1VWM - chains B and P; structure by X-ray diffraction, 1.60 A resolution.

Chain B:
Molecule: Streptavidin
Source organism: Streptomyces avidinii
Reference sequence: P22629 (SAV_STRAV); residues 13-135 here correspond to UniProt positions 37-159 (UniProt number = residue number + 24)
Sequence (123 residues; row label = number of the first residue in the row):
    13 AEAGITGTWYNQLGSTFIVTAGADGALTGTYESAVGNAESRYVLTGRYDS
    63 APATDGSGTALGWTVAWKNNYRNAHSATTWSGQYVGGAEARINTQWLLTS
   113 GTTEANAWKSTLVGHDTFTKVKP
Not modelled in the structure: 134-135
Curated features (UniProtKB/Swiss-Prot):
  - motif: R59 to D61 (Cell attachment site)
  - binding site (biotin): Y43, Y54, W92, W108, W120

Chain P:
Molecule: Peptide ligand containing hpq
Sequence (8 residues; each row starts with the number of its first residue; numbering starts at 0):
     0 XCHPQFCX
Modified positions: ACE (acetyl group) at position 0; NH2 (amino group) at position 7
Cystine bridges: C1-C6

Interface between chain B and chain P:
Contacting residue pairs - 20 pairs, chain B then chain P:
  S27(B) with Q4(P)
  S45(B) with P3(P), hydrogen bond (side chain-backbone); C6(P); NH2_7(P)
  A46(B) with F5(P), hydrogen bond (backbone-backbone); C6(P); NH2_7(P), hydrogen bond (backbone-backbone)
  V47(B) with NH2_7(P)
  Y54(B) with P3(P)
  W79(B) with H2(P); P3(P), hydrophobic; Q4(P)
  R84(B) with P3(P)
  A86(B) with P3(P), hydrophobic
  S88(B) with H2(P), hydrogen bond
  T90(B) with Q4(P), hydrogen bond
  W92(B) with Q4(P)
  W108(B) with Q4(P)
  L110(B) with H2(P); Q4(P)
Also at the interface, not in a pair above, chain B (15 interface residues in all): L25, Y43
Also at the interface, not in a pair above, chain P (7 interface residues in all): C1

Overview:
15 residues of chain B face 7 of chain P across their interface, with 5 hydrogen bonds. Polar pairs include
S45(B)-P3(P), S88(B)-H2(P) and T90(B)-Q4(P). Curated annotation (UniProt) lists 5 biotin-binding residues on
chain B.
Chain B is Streptavidin (Streptomyces avidinii) and chain P is Peptide ligand containing hpq; the structure,
Streptavidin-cyclo-ac-[chpqfc]-NH2, ph 4.2, was determined by X-ray diffraction together with 1VWA, 1VWB,
1VWC, 1VWD, 1VWE, 1VWF and 11 further entries from the same study.
